PDB entry 5XJ5 | X-ray diffraction, 1.48 A resolution | chain A

# Chain A
Protein: Glycerol-3-phosphate acyltransferase
Source organism: Aquifex aeolicus
Notes: EC 2.3.1.-
Reference sequence: O66905 (PLSY_AQUAE); residue numbers follow UniProt; this construct covers 3-192
Chain sequence (201 residues; row label = number of the first residue in the row; numbering starts at 0):
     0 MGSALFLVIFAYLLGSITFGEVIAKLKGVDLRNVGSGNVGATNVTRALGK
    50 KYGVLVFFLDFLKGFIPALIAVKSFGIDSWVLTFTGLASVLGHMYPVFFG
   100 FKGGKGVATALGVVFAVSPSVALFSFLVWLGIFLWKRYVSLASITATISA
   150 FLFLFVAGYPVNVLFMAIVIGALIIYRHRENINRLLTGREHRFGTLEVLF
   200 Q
Disordered / not traced: 199-200
Modified positions: M0 (N-formylmethionine; FME)
Sequence notes: expression tag (0-2, 193-200)
Residues lining bound ligands:
  - 7.8 monoacylglycerol (78M; (2S)-2,3-dihydroxypropyl(7Z)-pentadec-7-enoate), molecule 1: M0, S2, L6, F9, I69, S73, F74
  - 7.8 monoacylglycerol (78M), molecule 2: M0, G1, L4, F5, I8
  - 7.8 monoacylglycerol (78M), molecule 3: I8, Y11, L12, V96, F97, F98, G99, K101
  - 7.8 monoacylglycerol (78M), molecule 4: Y11, F83, L90, Y94, G99, F100, K101
  - 7.8 monoacylglycerol (78M), molecule 5: L13, I16, F18, V21, K24, L25
  - 7.8 monoacylglycerol (78M), molecule 6: I16, E20, K24, D29, R31, N32, F97, F98
  - 7.8 monoacylglycerol (78M), molecule 7: G39, A40, T41, F56, V106, A109, L110, V113, S124, F125, W128, V138, S142, A145, T146, A149, F150, A166, I169, G170, I173
  - 7.8 monoacylglycerol (78M), molecule 8: K49, F56, F57, F60, F64, L110, F114, F125, W128, L129, F132, L133
  - 7.8 monoacylglycerol (78M), molecule 9: I65, L68, I69, K72, S73
  - 7.8 monoacylglycerol (78M), molecule 10: L110, F114, A121, L122, F125, L129, L133, R136
  - 7.8 monoacylglycerol (78M), molecule 11: L126, V127, G130, I131, L133, W134
  - 7.8 monoacylglycerol (78M), molecule 12: Y137, L140, I143, T144, I147, S148, L151, R183, L184, L185, G187
  - 7.8 monoacylglycerol (78M), molecule 13: F152, F154, V155, G157
  - glycine (GLY): V71, K72, S73, F74, G75
Reported in the primary citation:
  - mutagenesis - S35A, S35C, S35T, N37A, T41A, T41S, R45A, R45K, H92A, H92D, H92K, H92L, H92N, H92Q, K104A, K104R, G105A, V106G, V106P, A107P, S142A, H177A, H177D, H177E, H177F, H177I, H177K, H177L, H177M, H177N, H177Q, N180A, N180D, N180Q, R183A: decreased catalytic activity
  - mutagenesis - N37D, G105P, H177Y, N180H: abolished catalytic activity
  - mutagenesis - E189A: increased catalytic activity
  - mutagenesis - E189A: unchanged expression
  - catalytic residues: N37 (proposed by the authors, not directly observed)

# Overview
Chain A binds 13 copies of 7.8 monoacylglycerol and glycine. The paper reports the catalytic residue N37;
S35A, S35C and S35T, among others, reduce catalytic activity; 40 substitutions were tested in all.
Chain A is Glycerol-3-phosphate acyltransferase (Aquifex aeolicus); the structure, Crystal structure of PlsY
(YgiH), an integral membrane glycerol 3-phosphate acyltransferase - the monoacylglycerol form, was determined
by X-ray diffraction together with 5XJ6, 5XJ7, 5XJ8 and 5XJ9 from the same study.
